PDB entry 3L73 | X-ray diffraction, 3.04 A resolution | chains A and B of the 20 polymer chains in the assembly

[Chain A]
Molecule: Mitochondrial ubiquinol-cytochrome-C reductase complex core protein I
From: Gallus gallus
Notes: EC 1.10.2.2
UniProtKB: D0VX31 (D0VX31_CHICK); residues 1-446 here = UniProt positions 1-446
Chain sequence (446 residues; numbered 1 to 446; the number before each row is that of its first residue):
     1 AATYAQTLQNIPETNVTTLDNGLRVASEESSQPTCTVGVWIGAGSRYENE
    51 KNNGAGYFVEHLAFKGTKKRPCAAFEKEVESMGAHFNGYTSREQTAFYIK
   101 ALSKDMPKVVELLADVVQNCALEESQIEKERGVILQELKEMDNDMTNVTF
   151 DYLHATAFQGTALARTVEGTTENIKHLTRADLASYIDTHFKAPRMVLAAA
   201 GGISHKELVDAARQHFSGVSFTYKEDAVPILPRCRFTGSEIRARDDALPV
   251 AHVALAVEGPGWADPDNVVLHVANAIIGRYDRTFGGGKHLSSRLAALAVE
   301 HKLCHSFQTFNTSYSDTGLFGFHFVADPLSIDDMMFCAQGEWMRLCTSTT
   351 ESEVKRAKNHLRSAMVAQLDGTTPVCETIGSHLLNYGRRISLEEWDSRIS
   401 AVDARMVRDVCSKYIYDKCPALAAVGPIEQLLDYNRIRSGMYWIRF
Disordered / not traced: 445-446

[Chain B]
Molecule: Mitochondrial ubiquinol-cytochrome-C reductase complex core protein 2
From: Gallus gallus
Notes: EC 1.10.2.2
UniProtKB: D0VX29 (D0VX29_CHICK); residues -1 to 439 here correspond to UniProt positions 1-441 (UniProt number = residue number + 2)
Chain sequence (441 residues; each row starts with the number of its first residue; numbers below 1 keep their minus sign (Ser-1 is residue -1)):
    -1 SLKVAPKVAVSAAAERVKLCPGAEDLEITKLPNGLIIASLENFSPASRIG
    49 VFIKAGSRYETTANLGTAHLLRLASPLTTKGASSFRITRGIEAVGGSLSV
    99 YSTREKMTYCVECLRDHVDTVMEYLLNVTTAPEFRPWEVTDLQPQLKVDK
   149 AVAFQSPQVGVLENLHAAAYKTALANPLYCPDYRIGKITSEQLHHFVQNN
   199 FTSARMALVGIGVKHSDLKQVAEQFLNIRSGAGTSSAKATYWGGEIREQN
   249 GHSLVHAAVVTEGAAVGSAEANAFSVLQHVLGAGPLIKRGSSVTSKLYQG
   299 VAKATTQPFDASAFNVNYSDSGLFGFYTISQAAHAGEVIRAAMNQLKAAA
   349 QGGVTEEDVTKAKNQLKATYLMSVETAQGLLNEIGSEALLSGTHTAPSVV
   399 AQKIDSVTSADVVNAAKKFVSGKKSMAASGDLGSTPFLDEL
Disordered / not traced: -1 to 19

[Interface between chain A and chain B]
Pairs across the interface (75):
  Ala1(A) - Glu39(B)
  Ala2(A) - Arg113(B)  hydrogen bond (backbone-side chain)
  Thr3(A) - Arg113(B)
  Thr3(A) - Asp114(B)
  Tyr4(A) - Pro43(B)
  Tyr4(A) - Arg113(B)
  Tyr4(A) - Asp114(B)  hydrogen bond (backbone-side chain)
  Thr7(A) - Phe41(B)
  Thr7(A) - Pro43(B)
  Thr7(A) - Arg113(B)
  Leu8(A) - Pro43(B)  hydrophobic
  Gln32(A) - Glu373(B)
  Pro33(A) - Leu369(B)  hydrophobic
  Thr34(A) - Leu369(B)
  Thr34(A) - Met370(B)
  Thr34(A) - Glu373(B)  hydrogen bond
  Tyr57(A) - Arg287(B)
  Glu60(A) - Lys286(B)  salt bridge
  Glu60(A) - Arg287(B)  salt bridge
  His61(A) - Arg287(B)  hydrogen bond
  Phe64(A) - Lys286(B)
  Lys65(A) - Lys286(B)
  Lys65(A) - Arg287(B)  hydrogen bond (side chain-backbone)
  Lys65(A) - Gly288(B)
  Glu76(A) - Ile285(B)
  Glu76(A) - Gly288(B)
  Glu76(A) - Ser289(B)  hydrogen bond (side chain-backbone)
  Lys77(A) - Lys359(B)
  Glu80(A) - Ser289(B)
  Glu80(A) - Ser290(B)
  Glu80(A) - Val291(B)  hydrogen bond (side chain-backbone)
  Glu80(A) - Thr292(B)  hydrogen bond (side chain-backbone)
  Glu80(A) - Gln363(B)  hydrogen bond (backbone-side chain)
  Ser81(A) - Thr292(B)
  Ser81(A) - Lys359(B)
  Ser81(A) - Asn362(B)
  Gly83(A) - Ala366(B)
  Gly83(A) - Met370(B)
  Ala84(A) - Leu284(B)
  His85(A) - Leu284(B)
  His85(A) - Met370(B)
  Phe86(A) - Leu284(B)  hydrogen bond (backbone-backbone)
  Phe86(A) - Ile285(B)
  Phe86(A) - Lys286(B)  hydrogen bond (backbone-backbone)
  Asn87(A) - Lys286(B)
  Gly88(A) - Lys286(B)  hydrogen bond (backbone-side chain)
  Lys100(A) - Glu373(B)  salt bridge
  Glu137(A) - Arg287(B)  salt bridge
  Arg282(A) - Gln143(B)  hydrogen bond (backbone-side chain)
  Gly285(A) - Pro74(B)
  Gly286(A) - Thr86(B)
  His289(A) - Ser82(B)
  His289(A) - Phe83(B)
  His289(A) - Thr86(B)
  His289(A) - Arg87(B)  hydrogen bond (backbone-side chain)
  Leu290(A) - Thr86(B)
  Leu290(A) - Arg87(B)
  Leu290(A) - Glu90(B)
  Ser291(A) - Arg87(B)
  Ser291(A) - Glu90(B)  hydrogen bond
  Arg356(A) - Glu90(B)
  Asn359(A) - Ala91(B)  hydrogen bond (side chain-backbone)
  Asn359(A) - Val92(B)
  Asn359(A) - Gly93(B)
  His360(A) - Gly93(B)
  Arg362(A) - Leu112(B)
  Ser363(A) - Gly93(B)  hydrogen bond (side chain-backbone)
  Ser363(A) - Leu112(B)
  Val366(A) - Pro43(B)  hydrophobic
  Val366(A) - Ala44(B)  hydrophobic
  Asp370(A) - Glu373(B)
  Asp370(A) - Thr374(B)
  Asp370(A) - Ala375(B)  hydrogen bond (side chain-backbone)
  Gly371(A) - Glu373(B)
  Thr372(A) - Glu373(B)  hydrogen bond
Also at the interface, not in a pair above, chain A (46 interface residues in all): Cys35, Val79, Tyr89, Leu102, Leu392
Also at the interface, not in a pair above, chain B (42 interface residues in all): Ser42, His115, Val146, Lys212, Asp215, Ser293, Val372

[Summary]
The interface between chain A and chain B involves 46 residues on one side and 42 on the other; the contacts
include 19 hydrogen bonds and 4 salt bridges. Polar pairs include Glu60(A)-Lys286(B), Glu60(A)-Arg287(B) and
Lys100(A)-Glu373(B).
Here chain A is Mitochondrial ubiquinol-cytochrome-C reductase complex core protein I and chain B is
Mitochondrial ubiquinol-cytochrome-C reductase complex core protein 2, both from Gallus gallus. Entry 3L73
(Cytochrome BC1 complex from chicken with triazolone inhibitor) was determined by X-ray diffraction.
